PDB entry 1F77 | X-ray diffraction, 2.40 A resolution | chain A

[Chain A]
Protein: Enterotoxin H
From: Staphylococcus aureus
UniProt: P0A0M0 (ETXH_STAAU); residues 1-217 here correspond to UniProt positions 25-241 (UniProt number = residue number + 24)
Sequence (217 residues; row label = number of the first residue in the row):
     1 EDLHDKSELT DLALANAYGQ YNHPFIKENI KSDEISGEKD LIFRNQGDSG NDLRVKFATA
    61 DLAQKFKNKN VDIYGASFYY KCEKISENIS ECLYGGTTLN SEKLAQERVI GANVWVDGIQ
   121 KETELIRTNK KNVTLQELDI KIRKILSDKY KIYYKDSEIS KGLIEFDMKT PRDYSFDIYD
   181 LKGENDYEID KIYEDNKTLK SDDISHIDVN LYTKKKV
Unresolved in the structure: 1, 87, 215-217
Disulfide bonds: Cys82-Cys92
Swiss-Prot annotation at these positions:
  - binding site (Zn(2+)): Asp167, His206, Asp208

[Summary]
Curated annotation (UniProt) lists 3 Zn2+-binding residues.
Chain A is Enterotoxin H (Staphylococcus aureus); the structure, Staphylococcal enterotoxin H, was determined
by X-ray diffraction (same publication as 1EWC and 1ENF).
